Entry 7NGE (X-ray diffraction, 2.30 A resolution); this record covers chain A.

== Chain A ==
Name: Indoleamine 2,3-dioxygenase 1
Organism: Homo sapiens
Notes: EC 1.13.11.52
Reference sequence: P14902 (I23O1_HUMAN); residue numbers follow UniProt; this construct covers 15-403
Sequence (405 residues; row label = number of the first residue in the row; numbers below 1 keep their minus sign (Met-1 is residue -1)):
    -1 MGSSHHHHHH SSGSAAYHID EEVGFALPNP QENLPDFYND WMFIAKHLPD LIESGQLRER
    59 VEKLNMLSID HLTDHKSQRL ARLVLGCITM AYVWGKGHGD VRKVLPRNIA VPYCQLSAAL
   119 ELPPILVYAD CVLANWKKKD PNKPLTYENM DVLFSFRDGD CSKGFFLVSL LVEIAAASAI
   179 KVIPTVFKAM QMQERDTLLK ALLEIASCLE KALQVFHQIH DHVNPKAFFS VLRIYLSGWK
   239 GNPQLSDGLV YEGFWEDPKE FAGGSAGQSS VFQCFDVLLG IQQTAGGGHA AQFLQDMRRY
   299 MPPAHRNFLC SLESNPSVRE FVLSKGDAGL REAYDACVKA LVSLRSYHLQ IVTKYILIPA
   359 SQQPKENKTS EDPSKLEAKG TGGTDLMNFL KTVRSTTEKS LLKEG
Not modelled in the structure: -1 to 14, 401-403
Sequence notes: initiating methionine (-1); expression tag (0-14); engineered mutation Ala116 (Lys in P14902), Ala117 (Lys in P14902)
Metal / ion sites: Na+: Ser176, Glu202; heme Fe near His346 (its only coordinating residue here)
Residues lining bound ligands:
  - heme (HEM): Phe163, Val166, Ser167, Val170, Phe214, Ile217, Phe226, Ser263, Ala264, Gly265, Phe270, Phe291, Leu292, Arg343, His346, Ile349, Val350, Tyr353, Ile354, Lys373, Lys377, Thr379, Leu384, Phe387, Leu388, Val391
  - N'-Formylkynurenine (NFK): Leu211, His215, Ser341, Tyr345, Gln348
  - tryptophan (TRP): Tyr126, Cys129, Phe163, Phe226, Arg231, Leu234, Gly262, Ser263, Ala264, Ile354, Lys373, Ala376, Lys377
What the authors report for this chain:
  - binding site for tryptophan: Gly53, Leu55, Tyr126, Phe163, Phe226, Arg231, Gly262, Ser263, Ala264, Lys373, Lys377
  - binding site for heme: Lys377
  - conformationally variable residues (loop rearrangement, side-chain flip): Gln360 to Gly380

== Summary ==
Ligands of chain A: tryptophan, N'-Formylkynurenine and heme. Ser176 and Glu202 coordinate Na+. From the
paper: a binding site for tryptophan at Gly53, Leu55 and Tyr126 among others; a binding site for heme at
Lys377.
Chain A is Indoleamine 2,3-dioxygenase 1 (Homo sapiens); the structure, Crystal structure of L-Trp/Indoleamine
2,3-dioxygenagse 1 (hIDO1) complex with the JK-loop refined in the closed conformation, was determined by
X-ray diffraction, deposited together with 7P0N and 7P0R.
